PDB entry 5VG7 | X-ray diffraction, 1.95 A resolution | chain A

[Chain A]
Molecule: Phosphoglucomutase-1
From: Homo sapiens
Notes: EC 5.4.2.2
Reference sequence: P36871 (PGM1_HUMAN); residues 1-562 here = UniProt positions 1-562
Chain sequence (564 residues; row label = number of the first residue in the row; numbers below 1 keep their minus sign (Ser-1 is residue -1)):
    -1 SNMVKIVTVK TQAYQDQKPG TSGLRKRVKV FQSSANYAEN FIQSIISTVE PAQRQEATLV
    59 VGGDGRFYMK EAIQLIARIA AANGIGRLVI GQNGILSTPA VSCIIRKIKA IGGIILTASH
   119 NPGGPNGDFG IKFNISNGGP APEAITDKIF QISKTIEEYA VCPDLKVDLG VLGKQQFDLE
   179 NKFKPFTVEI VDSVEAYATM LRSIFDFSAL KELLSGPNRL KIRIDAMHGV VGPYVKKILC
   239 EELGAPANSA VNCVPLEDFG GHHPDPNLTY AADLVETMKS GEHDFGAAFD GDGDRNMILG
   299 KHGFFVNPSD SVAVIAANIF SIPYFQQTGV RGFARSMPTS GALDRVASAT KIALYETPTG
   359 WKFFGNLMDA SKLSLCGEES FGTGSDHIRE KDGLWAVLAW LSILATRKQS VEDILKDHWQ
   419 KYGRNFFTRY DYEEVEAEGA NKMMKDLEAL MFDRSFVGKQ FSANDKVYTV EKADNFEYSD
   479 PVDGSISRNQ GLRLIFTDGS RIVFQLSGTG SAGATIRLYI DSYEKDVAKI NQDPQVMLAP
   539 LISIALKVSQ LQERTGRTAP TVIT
Differences from the reference sequence: expression tag (-1 to 0); engineered mutation Gln503 (Arg in P36871)
Modified positions: Ser117 (phosphoserine; SEP)
Ion coordination: Mg2+: Ser117, Asp288, Asp290, Asp292
Curated features (UniProtKB/Swiss-Prot):
  - active site: Ser117 (Phosphoserine intermediate)
  - binding site (alpha-D-glucose 1,6-bisphosphate): Arg23, Ser117, Asp292, Arg293, Thr357, Glu376, Ser378, Lys389
  - binding site (Mg(2+)): Ser117, Asp288, Asp290, Asp292
  - modified residue: Met1 (N-acetylmethionine), Lys16 (N6-acetyllysine), Thr115 (Phosphothreonine), Ser117 (Phosphoserine), Ser134 (Phosphoserine), Thr185 (Phosphothreonine), Ser201 (Phosphoserine), Ser206 (Phosphoserine), Ser213 (Phosphoserine), Lys349 (N6-acetyllysine), Tyr353 (Phosphotyrosine), Ser369 (Phosphoserine), Ser378 (Phosphoserine), Lys419 (N6-succinyllysine), Thr467 (Phosphothreonine), Ser477 (Phosphoserine), Ser485 (Phosphoserine), Ser505 (Phosphoserine), Thr507 (Phosphothreonine), Ser509 (Phosphoserine) and 1 more in UniProt
  - natural variant: Thr19 (T19A: In CDG1T), Asn38 (N38Y: In CDG1T), Gln41 (Q41R: In CDG1T), Asp62 (D62H: In CDG1T), Lys68 (K68M: In allele PGM1*7+, allele PGM1*7-, allele PGM1*3+ and allele PGM1*3-), Thr115 (T115A: In CDG1T), Gly121 (G121R: In CDG1T), Arg221 (R221C: In allele PGM1*2+, allele PGM1*2-, allele PGM1*3+ and allele PGM1*3-), Asp263 (D263G: In CDG1T; D263Y: In CDG1T), Gly291 (G291R: In CDG1T), Gly330 (G330R: In CDG1T), Glu377 (E377K: In CDG1T), 3 further natural variant entries in UniProt
What the authors report for this chain:
  - disease-associated variants - R503Q, R515L: abolished catalytic activity (citing earlier work)
  - conformationally variable residues (loop rearrangement, order/disorder transition): Thr507 to Ser509, Ser509 to Ala510
  - post-translational modification sites: Ser117

[Summary]
The Mg2+ site is built by Ser117, Asp288, Asp290 and Asp292. Curated annotation (UniProt) lists active-site
residue Ser117, 8 alpha-D-glucose 1,6-bisphosphate-binding residues and 4 Mg2+-binding residues. The paper
reports that R503Q and R515L abolish catalytic activity; a modification site at Ser117.
Chain A is Phosphoglucomutase-1 (Homo sapiens); the structure, Crystal Structure of the R503Q missense variant
of human PGM1, was determined by X-ray diffraction, deposited together with 6UIQ, 5VEC, 5VIN and 5VBI.
